Entry 7EZF (X-ray diffraction, 2.76 A resolution); this record covers chains B and C of the 4 polymer chains in the assembly.

[Chain B (and C)]
Molecule: Fructose-1,6-bisphosphatase 1
Organism: Homo sapiens
Notes: EC 3.1.3.11; chain C of this document is another copy of the same molecule, construct and numbering; everything in this record applies to it too
UniProt: P09467 (F16P1_HUMAN); residues 0-337 here correspond to UniProt positions 1-338 (UniProt number = residue number + 1)
Sequence (338 residues; numbered 0 to 337; the number before each row is that of its first residue; numbering starts at 0):
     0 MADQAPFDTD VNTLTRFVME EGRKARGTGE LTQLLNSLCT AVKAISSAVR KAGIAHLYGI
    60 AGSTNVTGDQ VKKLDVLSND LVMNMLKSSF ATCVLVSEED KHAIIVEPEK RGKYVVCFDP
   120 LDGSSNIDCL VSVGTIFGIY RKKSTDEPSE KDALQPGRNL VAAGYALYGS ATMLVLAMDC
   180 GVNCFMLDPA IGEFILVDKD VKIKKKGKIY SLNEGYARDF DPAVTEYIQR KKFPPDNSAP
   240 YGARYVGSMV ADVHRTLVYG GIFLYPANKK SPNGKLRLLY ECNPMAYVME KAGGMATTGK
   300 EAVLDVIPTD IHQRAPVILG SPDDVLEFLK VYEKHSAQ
Unresolved in the structure: 0-8, 63-71, 336-337 (chain C: 0-7, 63-71, 337)
Small-molecule neighbours:
  - 0KI (7-chloranyl-5-ethyl-3-(3-hydroxy-3-oxopropyl)-1H-indole-2-carboxylic acid): Val17, Glu20, Gly21, Ala24, Gly26, Thr27, Gly28, Glu29, Leu30, Thr31, Leu34, Lys112, Tyr113, Arg140, Val160, Met177, Cys179
  - 1,6-di-O-phosphono-beta-D-fructofuranose (FBP): Asp118, Leu120, Asp121, Gly122, Ser123, Ser124, Asn212, Tyr215, Tyr244, Gly246, Ser247, Met248, Phe262, Tyr264, Lys274, Leu275, Glu280
Curated features (UniProtKB/Swiss-Prot):
  - binding site (AMP): Val17 to Gly21, Thr27 to Thr31, Lys112, Tyr113, Arg140
  - binding site (Mg(2+)): Asp68, Glu97, Asp118, Leu120, Asp121, Glu280
  - binding site (substrate): Asp121 to Ser124, Asn212 to Tyr215, Arg243 to Met248, Tyr264, Lys274 to Arg276
  - modified residue: Ala1 (N-acetylalanine), Lys150 (N6-succinyllysine), Tyr215 (Phosphotyrosine), Tyr244 (Phosphotyrosine), Tyr264 (Phosphotyrosine)
What the authors report for this chain:
  - binding site for 0KI: Val17, Glu20, Ala24, Thr27, Gly28, Leu30, Thr31, Leu34, Met177, Cys179

[How chain B and chain C interact]
Residue-residue contacts - 16 pairs, chain B then chain C:
  Thr39(B) with Ile59(C)
  Gly58(B) with Asn83(C)
  Ile59(B) with Leu80(C), hydrophobic; Asn83(C); Met84(C), hydrophobic
  Ala60(B) with Leu76(C), hydrophobic; Asp79(C); Leu80(C), hydrophobic
  Gly61(B) with Asn83(C)
  Leu76(B) with Ala60(C), hydrophobic
  Asp79(B) with Ala60(C)
  Leu80(B) with Ile59(C), hydrophobic; Ala60(C), hydrophobic
  Asn83(B) with Gly58(C); Ile59(C); Gly61(C)
Other interface residues (no listed pair), chain B (11 interface residues in all): His55, Met84
Other interface residues (no listed pair), chain C (12 interface residues in all): Thr39, Ala43, His55

[Summary]
11 residues of chain B and 12 residues of chain C are in contact. Chain B binds compound 0KI and
1,6-di-O-phosphono-beta-D-fructofuranose. From UniProt: 13 AMP-binding residues, 6 Mg2+-binding residues and
18 substrate-binding residues on chain B. From the paper: a binding site for 0KI at Val17(B), Glu20(B) and
Ala24(B) among others.
Both chains are Fructose-1,6-bisphosphatase 1 (Homo sapiens). Entry 7EZF (Indole-2-carboxylic acid derivatives
as allosteric inhibitors of fructose-1,6-bisphosphatase) was determined by X-ray diffraction (same publication
as 7EZP and 7EZR).
